Entry 1NQU (X-ray diffraction, 1.75 A resolution); this record covers chains A and B of the 5 polymer chains in the assembly.

Chain A (and B):
Molecule: 6,7-dimethyl-8-ribityllumazine synthase
Organism: Aquifex aeolicus
Notes: EC 2.5.1.78; chain B of this document is another copy of the same molecule, construct and numbering; everything in this record applies to it too
UniProt: O66529 (RISB_AQUAE); residue numbers follow UniProt; this construct covers 1-154
Chain sequence (154 residues; each row starts with the number of its first residue):
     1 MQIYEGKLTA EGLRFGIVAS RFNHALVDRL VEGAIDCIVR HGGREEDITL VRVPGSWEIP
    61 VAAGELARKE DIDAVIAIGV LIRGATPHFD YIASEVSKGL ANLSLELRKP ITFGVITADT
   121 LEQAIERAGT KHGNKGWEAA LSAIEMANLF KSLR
Curated features (UniProtKB/Swiss-Prot):
  - active site: His88 (Proton donor)
  - binding site (5-amino-6-(D-ribitylamino)uracil): Phe22, Asn23, Ser56 to Glu58, Val80 to Ile82, Phe113, Lys135
  - binding site ((2S)-2-hydroxy-3-oxobutyl phosphate): Ala85, Thr86, Arg127
Small-molecule neighbours:
  - 6,7-dioxo-5H-8-ribitylaminolumazine (RDL), molecule 1: Ser20, Phe22, Asn23, Pro54, Gly55, Ser56, Trp57, Glu58, Val80, Leu81, Ile82, His88, Ile92
  - 6,7-dioxo-5H-8-ribitylaminolumazine (RDL), molecule 2: Thr112, Phe113, Lys135, Ala139, Ser142
From the paper describing this entry:
  - binding site for 6,7-dioxo-5H-8-ribitylaminolumazine: Phe22, Asn23, Gly55, Ser56, Trp57, Glu58, Val80, Leu81, Ile82, His88, Ile92
  - conformationally variable residues (side-chain flip): Phe22, His88, Lys98, Lys135, Glu138
  - binding site for phosphate ion: Gly84, Ala85, Thr86, Arg127
  - catalytic residues: Phe22, His88, Arg127 (proposed by the authors, not directly observed)
  - contacts within the chain: Glu126-Arg127 (salt bridge)

How chain A and chain B interact:
Contacting residue pairs (68; chain A residue first):
  Arg21(A) - Glu5(B)  salt bridge
  Arg21(A) - Glu145(B)  salt bridge
  Ile35(A) - Met1(B)  hydrophobic
  Glu45(A) - Met1(B)  hydrogen bond (side chain-backbone)
  Glu46(A) - Met1(B)
  Ile48(A) - Met1(B)  hydrophobic
  Ile48(A) - Gln2(B)  hydrogen bond (backbone-backbone)
  Thr49(A) - Gln2(B)
  Thr49(A) - Tyr4(B)
  Leu50(A) - Gln2(B)  hydrogen bond (backbone-backbone)
  Leu50(A) - Ile3(B)
  Leu50(A) - Tyr4(B)  hydrogen bond (backbone-backbone)
  Val51(A) - Tyr4(B)
  Val51(A) - Leu149(B)  hydrophobic
  Arg52(A) - Tyr4(B)  hydrogen bond (backbone-backbone)
  Arg52(A) - Glu5(B)
  Arg52(A) - Leu149(B)
  Val53(A) - Glu145(B)
  Val53(A) - Met146(B)  hydrophobic
  Val53(A) - Leu149(B)  hydrophobic
  Pro54(A) - Ser142(B)
  Pro54(A) - Glu145(B)
  Pro54(A) - Met146(B)
  Trp57(A) - Ser97(B)
  Trp57(A) - Ala101(B)  hydrophobic
  Trp57(A) - Ile111(B)  hydrogen bond (side chain-backbone)
  Trp57(A) - Thr112(B)
  Trp57(A) - Phe113(B)
  Glu58(A) - Thr112(B)
  Glu58(A) - Ser142(B)  hydrogen bond
  Glu58(A) - Met146(B)
  Pro60(A) - Leu105(B)
  Val61(A) - Ser104(B)
  Val61(A) - Leu105(B)
  Val61(A) - Lys109(B)
  Val61(A) - Met146(B)  hydrophobic
  Val61(A) - Phe150(B)
  Glu65(A) - Arg108(B)  salt bridge
  Glu65(A) - Phe150(B)
  Glu65(A) - Leu153(B)
  Glu65(A) - Arg154(B)
  Arg68(A) - Arg108(B)
  Ala85(A) - Asp119(B)
  Ala85(A) - Gln123(B)
  Ala85(A) - Arg127(B)
  Thr86(A) - Thr117(B)  hydrogen bond (side chain-backbone)
  Thr86(A) - Gln123(B)
  Thr86(A) - Arg127(B)
  Pro87(A) - Arg83(B)
  Pro87(A) - Phe89(B)  hydrophobic
  Pro87(A) - Thr117(B)
  Pro87(A) - Asp119(B)
  His88(A) - Phe113(B)
  His88(A) - Val115(B)  hydrogen bond (side chain-backbone)
  His88(A) - Thr117(B)  hydrogen bond (backbone-side chain)
  His88(A) - Lys135(B)
  Tyr91(A) - Phe89(B)
  Tyr91(A) - Asp90(B)
  Tyr91(A) - Ala93(B)
  Tyr91(A) - Ser94(B)
  Tyr91(A) - Ser97(B)
  Tyr91(A) - Thr117(B)
  Glu95(A) - Ser97(B)
  Glu95(A) - Lys98(B)
  Glu95(A) - Ala101(B)
  Lys98(A) - Lys98(B)
  Lys98(A) - Asn102(B)
  Gly99(A) - Leu105(B)
Also at the interface, not in a pair above, chain A (30 interface residues in all): Ala62, Leu66, Lys69, Ile92, Leu103
Also at the interface, not in a pair above, chain B (37 interface residues in all): Gly6, Leu100, Ala118
The authors on this interface:
  - residue pairs: Trp57(A)-Phe113(B) (pi stacking)

Overview:
The interface between chain A and chain B involves 30 residues on one side and 37 on the other; the contacts
include 10 hydrogen bonds and 3 salt bridges. Among the polar pairs are Arg21(A)-Glu5(B), Arg21(A)-Glu145(B)
and Glu65(A)-Arg108(B). The paper describes pi stacking between Trp57(A) and Phe113(B). From the paper:
catalytic residues Phe22(A), His88(A) and Arg127(A); a binding site for 6,7-dioxo-5H-8-ribitylaminolumazine at
Phe22(A), Asn23(A) and Gly55(A) among others.
Chain A and chain B are both 6,7-dimethyl-8-ribityllumazine synthase (Aquifex aeolicus); the structure,
Crystal Structure of Lumazine Synthase from Aquifex aeolicus in Complex with Inhibitor:
6,7-dioxo-5H-8-ribitylaminolumazine, was determined by X-ray diffraction, deposited together with 1NQV, 1NQW
and 1NQX.
